Entry 4NBB (X-ray diffraction, 2.05 A resolution); this record covers chains C and E of the 6 polymer chains in the assembly.

== Chain C ==
Protein: Terminal oxygenase component of carbazole
Notes: EC 1.14.12.22
UniProt: Q84II6 (Q84II6_JANS3); numbering as in UniProt (aligned over 1-384)
Sequence (392 residues; row label = number of the first residue in the row):
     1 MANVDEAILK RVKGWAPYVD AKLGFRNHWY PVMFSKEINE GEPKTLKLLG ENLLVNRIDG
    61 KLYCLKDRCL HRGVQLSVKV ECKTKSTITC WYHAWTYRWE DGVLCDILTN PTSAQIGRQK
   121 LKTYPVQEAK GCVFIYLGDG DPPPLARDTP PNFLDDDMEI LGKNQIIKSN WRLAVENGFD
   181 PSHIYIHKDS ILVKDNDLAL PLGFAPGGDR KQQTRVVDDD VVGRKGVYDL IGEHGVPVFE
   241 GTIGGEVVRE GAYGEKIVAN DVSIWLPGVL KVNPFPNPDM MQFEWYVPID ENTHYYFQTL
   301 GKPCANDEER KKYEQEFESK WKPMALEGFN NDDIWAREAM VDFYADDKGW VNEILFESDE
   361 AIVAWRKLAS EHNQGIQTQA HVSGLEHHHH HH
Disordered / not traced: 1, 390-392
Differences from the reference sequence: engineered mutation V262 (Ile in Q84II6); expression tag (385-392)
Ion coordination: 2Fe-2S cluster Fe: C69, H71, C90, H93; Fe2+: H183, H187, D333 (together with oxygen molecule)
Ligand contacts:
  - 9H-carbazole (9CA): G178, D180, H183, I184, A259, V262, L270, V272, F275, Q282, E284, F329, N330
  - oxygen molecule: N177, G178, H183, I186, H187, F329, N330, D333
  - 2Fe-2S cluster (FES): C69, H71, R72, V74, C90, Y92, H93, A94, W95
What the authors report for this chain:
  - mutagenesis - I262V: decreased catalytic activity on 9H-carbazole

== Chain E ==
Protein: Ferredoxin CarAc
Source organism: Pseudomonas resinovorans
Notes: EC 1.14.12.22
UniProt: Q8GI16 (CARAC_PSERE); numbering as in UniProt (aligned over 1-107)
Sequence (115 residues; row label = number of the first residue in the row):
     1 MNQIWLKVCA ASDMQPGTIR RVNRVGAAPL AVYRVGDQFY ATEDTCTHGI ASLSEGTLDG
    61 DVIECPFHGG AFNVCTGMPA SSPCTVPLGV FEVEVKEGEV YVAGEKKLEH HHHHH
Disordered / not traced: 1
Differences from the reference sequence: expression tag (108-115)
Ion coordination: 2Fe-2S cluster Fe: C46, H48, C65, H68
Ligand contacts: 2Fe-2S cluster (FES): C46, H48, G49, I50, A51, C65, F67, H68, G69, G70, P83, C84
Swiss-Prot annotation at these positions:
  - binding site ([2Fe-2S] cluster): C46, H48, C65, H68

== How chain C and chain E interact ==
Contacting residue pairs - 16 pairs, chain C then chain E:
  Q115(C) - G49(E)
  R118(C) - E43(E)  salt bridge
  R118(C) - T47(E)
  R118(C) - V86(E)
  R118(C) - P87(E)
  Q119(C) - T47(E)  hydrogen bond (side chain-backbone)
  Q119(C) - V86(E)
  L385(C) - S82(E)
  E386(C) - S82(E)
  H387(C) - A80(E)
  H387(C) - S81(E)
  H387(C) - S82(E)  hydrogen bond (backbone-side chain)
  H388(C) - S81(E)
  H389(C) - V62(E)
  H389(C) - A80(E)
  H389(C) - S81(E)  hydrogen bond (backbone-side chain)
Also at the interface, not in a pair above, chain E (11 interface residues in all): H48, D59

== In short ==
The interface between chain C and chain E involves 8 residues on one side and 11 on the other; the contacts
include 3 hydrogen bonds and 1 salt bridge. Polar contacts include R118(C)-E43(E), Q119(C)-T47(E) and
H387(C)-S82(E). The paper reports that I262V of chain C reduces catalytic activity on 9H-carbazole.
Chain C is Terminal oxygenase component of carbazole and chain E is Ferredoxin CarAc (Pseudomonas
resinovorans); the structure, Carbazole- and oxygen-bound oxygenase with Ile262 replaced by Val and ferredoxin
complex of carbazole 1,9a-dioxygenase, was determined by X-ray diffraction together with 4NB8, 4NB9, 4NBA,
4NBC, 4NBD, 4NBE and 3 further entries from the same study.
